6IH8 - chains B and D of the 4 polymer chains in the assembly; structure by X-ray diffraction, 2.25 A resolution.

== Chain B (and D) ==
Protein: Phosphite dehydrogenase
Source organism: Ralstonia sp. 4506
Notes: chain D of this document is another copy of the same molecule, construct and numbering; everything in this record applies to it too
UniProt: G4XDR8 (G4XDR8_9RALS); residue numbers follow UniProt; this construct covers 1-336
Amino-acid sequence (338 residues; row label = number of the first residue in the row):
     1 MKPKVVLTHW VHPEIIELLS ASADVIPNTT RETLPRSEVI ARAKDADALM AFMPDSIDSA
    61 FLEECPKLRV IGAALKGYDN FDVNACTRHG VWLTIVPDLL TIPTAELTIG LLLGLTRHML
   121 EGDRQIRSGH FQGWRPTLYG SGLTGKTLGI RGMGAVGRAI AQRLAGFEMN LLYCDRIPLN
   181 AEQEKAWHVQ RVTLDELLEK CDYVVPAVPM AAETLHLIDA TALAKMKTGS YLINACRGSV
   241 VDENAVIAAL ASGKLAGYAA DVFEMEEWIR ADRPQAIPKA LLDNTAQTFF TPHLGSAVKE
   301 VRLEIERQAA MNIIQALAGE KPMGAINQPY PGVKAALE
Not modelled in the structure: 1, 331-338 (chain D: 1, 213-215, 331-338)
Sequence notes: engineered mutation R151 (Ile in G4XDR8), R176 (Pro in G4XDR8), A207 (Met in G4XDR8); expression tag (337-338)

== Chain B / chain D interface ==
Pairs across the interface - 33 pairs, chain B then chain D:
  Y78(B) with E304(D); R307(D); Q308(D); M311(D), hydrophobic
  V83(B) with E304(D); R307(D)
  N84(B) with E14(D); L303(D)
  T87(B) with E14(D), hydrogen bond
  I95(B) with M311(D), hydrophobic
  R158(B) with Q328(D)
  R176(B) with Y78(D)
  I177(B) with Y78(D); I326(D)
  Q183(B) with Q328(D), hydrogen bond
  M210(B) with I326(D)
  A211(B) with Y78(D), hydrophobic; I95(D), hydrophobic; I326(D)
  D219(B) with I177(D)
  T221(B) with I177(D)
  D242(B) with N180(D)
  N244(B) with E182(D)
  K321(B) with A21(D)
  A325(B) with L18(D)
  I326(B) with L18(D); R307(D), hydrogen bond (backbone-side chain); M311(D), hydrophobic
  N327(B) with E14(D); L18(D); R307(D)
  Q328(B) with E14(D), hydrogen bond (backbone-side chain); E17(D)
Also at the interface, not in a pair above, chain B (28 interface residues in all): P97, L179, N180, A212, T214, L215, D272, Y330
Also at the interface, not in a pair above, chain D (25 interface residues in all): K76, R158, P178, Q183, A186, M210, K299, E320, A325

== In short ==
28 residues of chain B and 25 residues of chain D are in contact, with 4 hydrogen bonds. Polar pairs include
T87(B)-E14(D), Q183(B)-Q328(D) and I326(B)-R307(D).
Chain B and chain D are both Phosphite dehydrogenase (Ralstonia sp. 4506); the structure, Crystal structure of
Phosphite Dehydrogenase mutant I151R/P176R/M207A from Ralstonia sp. 4506, was determined by X-ray diffraction,
deposited together with 6IH2, 6IH4, 6IH5 and 6IH6.
